PDB entry 5TKJ | X-ray diffraction, 2.12 A resolution | chains A and C of the 3 polymer chains in the assembly

== Chain A ==
Protein: vFP1.01 chimeric mouse antibody heavy chain
Organism: Mus musculus
Notes: antibody fragment or engineered binder
Amino-acid sequence (221 residues; numbered 1 to 216 plus 5 insertion-coded residues; the number before each row is that of its first residue; a row labelled like 82A-82C holds insertion residues (82A, then the next letters in order)):
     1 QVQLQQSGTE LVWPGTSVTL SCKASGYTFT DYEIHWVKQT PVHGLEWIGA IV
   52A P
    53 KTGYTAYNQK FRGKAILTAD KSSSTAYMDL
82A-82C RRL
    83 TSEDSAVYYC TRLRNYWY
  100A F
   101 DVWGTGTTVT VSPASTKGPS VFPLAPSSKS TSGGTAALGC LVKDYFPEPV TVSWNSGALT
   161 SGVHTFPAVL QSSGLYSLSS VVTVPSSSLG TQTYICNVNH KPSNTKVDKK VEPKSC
Unresolved in the structure: 127-133, 214-216
Disulfide bonds: Cys22-Cys92, Cys140-Cys196

== Chain C ==
Protein: HIV-1 fusion peptide residue 512-519
Amino-acid sequence (8 residues; each row starts with the number of its first residue):
   512 AVGIGAVF

== How chain A and chain C interact ==
Pairs across the interface - 19 pairs, chain A then chain C:
  Glu33(A) with Gly514(C); Ile515(C), hydrogen bond (side chain-backbone); Gly516(C), hydrogen bond (side chain-backbone)
  Ala50(A) with Ile515(C)
  Val52(A) with Ile515(C), hydrophobic; Gly516(C)
  Tyr56(A) with Ile515(C)
  Thr57(A) with Ile515(C)
  Ala58(A) with Ile515(C)
  Leu95(A) with Ala512(C); Gly514(C)
  Asn97(A) with Val513(C); Gly514(C); Ala517(C), hydrogen bond (side chain-backbone)
  Tyr98(A) with Ala512(C), hydrogen bond (backbone-backbone); Val513(C), hydrogen bond (backbone-backbone); Ala517(C)
  Trp99(A) with Ala512(C), hydrogen bond (backbone-backbone)
  Tyr100(A) with Ala512(C)
Other interface residues (no listed pair), chain A (15 interface residues in all): His35, Trp47, Ile51, Arg96
Other interface residues (no listed pair), chain C (7 interface residues in all): Val518
From the paper, about this interface:
  - epitope / paratope residues, chain C: Ile515(C)
  - interface residues, chain C: Ile515(C)

== In short ==
15 residues of chain A face 7 of chain C across their interface, with 6 hydrogen bonds. Polar pairs include
Glu33(A)-Ile515(C), Glu33(A)-Gly516(C) and Asn97(A)-Ala517(C). From the paper: the epitope/paratope residue
Ile515(C); the interface residue Ile515(C).
Here chain A is vFP1.01 chimeric mouse antibody heavy chain (Mus musculus) and chain C is HIV-1 fusion peptide
residue 512-519. Entry 5TKJ (Structure of vaccine-elicited diverse HIV-1 neutralizing antibody vFP1.01 in
complex with HIV-1 fusion peptide residue 512-519) was determined by X-ray diffraction, deposited together
with 5TKK, 6CDE, 6CDI and 6CDO.
